PDB entry 9IBH | electron microscopy, 2.50 A resolution | chains C and D of the 4 polymer chains in the assembly

Chain C:
Name: Polyribonucleotide nucleotidyltransferase
Source organism: Salmonella enterica subsp. enterica serovar Typhimurium
Notes: EC 2.7.7.8
UniProt: Q8ZLT3 (PNP_SALTY); residue numbers follow UniProt; this construct covers 1-546
Amino-acid sequence (546 residues; row label = number of the first residue in the row):
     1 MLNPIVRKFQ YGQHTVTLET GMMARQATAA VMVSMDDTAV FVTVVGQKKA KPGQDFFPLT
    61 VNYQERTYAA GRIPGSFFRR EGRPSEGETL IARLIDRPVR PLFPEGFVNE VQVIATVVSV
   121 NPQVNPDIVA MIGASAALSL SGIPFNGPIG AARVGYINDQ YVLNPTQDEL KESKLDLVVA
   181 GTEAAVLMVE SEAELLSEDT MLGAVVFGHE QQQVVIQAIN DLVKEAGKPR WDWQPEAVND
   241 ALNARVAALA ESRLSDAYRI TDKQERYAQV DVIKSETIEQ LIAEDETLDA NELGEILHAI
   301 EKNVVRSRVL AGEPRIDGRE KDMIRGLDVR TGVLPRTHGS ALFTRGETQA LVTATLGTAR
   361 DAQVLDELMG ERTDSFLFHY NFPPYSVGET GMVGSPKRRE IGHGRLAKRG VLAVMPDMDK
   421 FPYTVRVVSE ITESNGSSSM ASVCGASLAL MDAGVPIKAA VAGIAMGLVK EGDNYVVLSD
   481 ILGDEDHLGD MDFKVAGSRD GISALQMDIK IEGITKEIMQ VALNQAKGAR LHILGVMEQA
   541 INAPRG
Curated features (UniProtKB/Swiss-Prot):
  - binding site (Mg(2+)): D486, D492

Chain D:
Name: Ribonuclease E
Source organism: Salmonella enterica subsp. enterica serovar Typhimurium
Notes: EC 3.1.26.12
UniProt: A0A8E6JFQ0 (A0A8E6JFQ0_SALTM); residues 1011-1068 here correspond to UniProt positions 1010-1067 (UniProt number = residue number - 1)
Amino-acid sequence (58 residues; row label = number of the first residue in the row):
  1011 NHASAPMTRA PAPEYVPETP HHSDWQRPSF HFEGKGAAGG HSATRHASAP ATRPQPVE
Unresolved in the structure: 1066-1068

Chain C / chain D interface:
Contacting residue pairs (45; chain C residue first):
  E320(C) with R1063(D), salt bridge
  D322(C) with R1063(D), salt bridge; P1064(D)
  M323(C) with A1061(D), hydrophobic; T1062(D); R1063(D)
  I324(C) with A1061(D); T1062(D), hydrogen bond (backbone-backbone); P1064(D), hydrophobic
  G326(C) with A1059(D); P1060(D); A1061(D)
  L327(C) with S1058(D); A1059(D), hydrogen bond (backbone-backbone)
  D328(C) with H1056(D), salt bridge; A1057(D); S1058(D)
  V329(C) with H1056(D); A1057(D), hydrogen bond (backbone-backbone)
  R330(C) with G1050(D), hydrogen bond (side chain-backbone); A1053(D); R1055(D); H1056(D)
  T331(C) with A1053(D); T1054(D), hydrogen bond (backbone-backbone); R1055(D), hydrogen bond (backbone-backbone)
  G332(C) with K1045(D); S1052(D); T1054(D)
  V333(C) with A1048(D); G1049(D), hydrogen bond (backbone-backbone); S1052(D), hydrogen bond (backbone-side chain)
  P335(C) with A1047(D); A1048(D)
  R336(C) with E1043(D)
  G528(C) with P1064(D)
  A529(C) with P1064(D), hydrophobic
  H532(C) with T1062(D), hydrogen bond; P1064(D)
  V536(C) with A1057(D); A1059(D), hydrophobic
  A540(C) with R1055(D); H1056(D); A1057(D), hydrophobic
  R545(C) with R1055(D)
Other interface residues (no listed pair), chain C (24 interface residues in all): R325, L334, Q539, I541
Other interface residues (no listed pair), chain D (21 interface residues in all): F1042, H1051

Overview:
The interface between chain C and chain D involves 24 residues on one side and 21 on the other, with 9
hydrogen bonds and 3 salt bridges. Polar pairs include E320(C)-R1063(D), D322(C)-R1063(D) and
D328(C)-H1056(D). From UniProt: Mg2+-binding residues D486(C) and D492(C) on chain C.
Here chain C is Polyribonucleotide nucleotidyltransferase and chain D is Ribonuclease E, both from Salmonella
enterica subsp. enterica serovar Typhimurium. Entry 9IBH (Salmonella typhimurium polynucleotide phosphorylase
in complex with recognition site of RNase E) was determined by electron microscopy.
